7LL1 - chains B and C of the 12 polymer chains in the assembly; structure by electron microscopy, 3.73 A resolution.

Chain B:
Molecule: Envelope glycoprotein gp41
Source organism: Human immunodeficiency virus 1
Reference sequence: Q2N0S7 (Q2N0S7_9HIV1); residues 512-664 here correspond to UniProt positions 509-661 (UniProt number = residue number - 3)
Chain sequence (153 residues; each row starts with the number of its first residue):
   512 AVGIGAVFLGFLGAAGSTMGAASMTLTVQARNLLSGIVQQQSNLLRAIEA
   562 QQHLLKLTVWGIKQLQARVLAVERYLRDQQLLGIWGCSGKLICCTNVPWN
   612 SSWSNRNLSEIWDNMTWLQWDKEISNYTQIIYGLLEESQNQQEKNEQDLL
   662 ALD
Disulfide bonds: Cys-598/Cys-604
Construct notes: conflict Cys-605 (Thr602 in Q2N0S7)

Chain C:
Molecule: Envelope glycoprotein gp120
Source organism: Human immunodeficiency virus 1
Reference sequence: Q2N0S6 (Q2N0S6_9HIV1); the construct lacks a stretch of the UniProt sequence and is renumbered around it, so the offset changes along the chain: 31-137 = UniProt 30-136; 146-185 = UniProt 137-176; 187-309 = UniProt 186-308; 312-321 = UniProt 309-318; 2 more segments
Chain sequence (473 residues; row label = number of the first residue in the row; note: 12 numbers in that range are skipped by the numbering (no residue carries them; nothing is unmodelled there); a row labelled like 185A-185I holds insertion residues (185A, then the next letters in order)):
    31 AENLWVTVYYGVPVWKDAETTLFCASDAKAYETEKHNVWATHACVPTDPN
    81 PQEIHLENVTEEFNMWKNNMVEQMHTDIISLWDQSLKPCVKLTPLCVTLQ
   131 CTNVTNN
   146 ITDDMRGELKNCSFNMTTELRDKKQKVYSLFYRLDVVQIN
185A-185I ENQGNRSNN
   187 SNKEYRLINCNTSACTQACPKVSFEPIPIHYCAPAGFAILKCKDKKFNGT
   237 GPCPSVSTVQCTHGIKPVVSTQLLLNGSLAEEEVMIRSENITNNAKNILV
   287 QFNTPVQINCTRPNNNTRKSIRI
   312 GPGQAFYATG
  321A D
   322 IIGDIRQAHCNVSKATWNETLGKVVKQLRKHFGNNTIIRFANSSGGDLEV
   372 TTHSFNCGGEFFYCNTSGLFNSTWISN
   400 TSVQGSNSTGSNDSITLPCRIKQIINMWQRIGQCMYAPPIQGVIRCVSNI
   450 TGLILTRDGGSTNSTTETFRPGGGDMRDNWRSELYKYKVVKIEPLGVAPT
   500 RCKRRV
Unresolved in the structure: 146-149, 185A-185I, 400-410
Disulfide bonds: Cys-119/Cys-205, Cys-126/Cys-196, Cys-131/Cys-157, Cys-201/Cys-433, Cys-218/Cys-247, Cys-228/Cys-239, Cys-296/Cys-331, Cys-378/Cys-445, Cys-385/Cys-418
Covalent attachments: glycan linked to Asn-88, Asn-276; N-acetylglucosamine (NAG) linked to Asn-133, Asn-156, Asn-160, Asn-234, Asn-262, Asn-332, Asn-339, Asn-355, Asn-363, Asn-386, Asn-392
Construct notes: conflict Cys-201 (Ile200 in Q2N0S6), Asn-332 (Thr330 in Q2N0S6), Cys-433 (Ala430 in Q2N0S6), Cys-501 (Ala498 in Q2N0S6)
Reported in the primary citation:
  - post-translational modification sites: Asn-276
  - mutagenesis - N276D, R456S: abolished binding to VRC40.01
  - mutagenesis - N276D, R456S: abolished binding to VRC33.01
  - mutagenesis - D368R: decreased binding to VRC40.01
  - mutagenesis - N234S, D368R: decreased binding to VRC33.01

Interface between chain B and chain C:
Residue-residue contacts (8; chain B residue first):
  Gln-658(B) / Tyr-39(C)  hydrogen bond
  Gln-658(B) / Thr-499(C)
  Gln-658(B) / Cys-501(C)
  Leu-661(B) / Cys-501(C)  hydrophobic
  Leu-661(B) / Lys-502(C)
  Ala-662(B) / Arg-500(C)
  Ala-662(B) / Cys-501(C)
  Asp-664(B) / Arg-504(C)  salt bridge
Interface residues without a listed pair, chain C (7 interface residues in all): Thr-37

In short:
4 residues of chain B and 7 residues of chain C are in contact, with 1 hydrogen bond and 1 salt bridge. Polar
pairs include Asp-664(B)/Arg-504(C) and Gln-658(B)/Tyr-39(C). The paper reports that N276D and R456S of chain
C abolish binding to VRC40.01; a modification site at Asn-276(C); 4 substitutions were tested in all.
Chain B is Envelope glycoprotein gp41 and chain C is Envelope glycoprotein gp120, both from Human
immunodeficiency virus 1; the structure, Cryo-EM structure of BG505 DS-SOSIP in complex with
glycan276-dependent broadly neutralizing antibody VRC40.01 Fab, was determined by electron microscopy,
deposited together with 7LG6 and 7LL2.
